Entry 6ZPQ (X-ray diffraction, 1.85 A resolution); this record covers chain A.

# Chain A
Protein: Angiotensin-converting enzyme
Organism: Homo sapiens
Notes: EC 3.2.1.-, 3.4.15.1
UniProtKB: P12821 (ACE_HUMAN); residues 1-628 here correspond to UniProt positions 30-657 (UniProt number = residue number + 29)
Chain sequence (629 residues; each row starts with the number of its first residue):
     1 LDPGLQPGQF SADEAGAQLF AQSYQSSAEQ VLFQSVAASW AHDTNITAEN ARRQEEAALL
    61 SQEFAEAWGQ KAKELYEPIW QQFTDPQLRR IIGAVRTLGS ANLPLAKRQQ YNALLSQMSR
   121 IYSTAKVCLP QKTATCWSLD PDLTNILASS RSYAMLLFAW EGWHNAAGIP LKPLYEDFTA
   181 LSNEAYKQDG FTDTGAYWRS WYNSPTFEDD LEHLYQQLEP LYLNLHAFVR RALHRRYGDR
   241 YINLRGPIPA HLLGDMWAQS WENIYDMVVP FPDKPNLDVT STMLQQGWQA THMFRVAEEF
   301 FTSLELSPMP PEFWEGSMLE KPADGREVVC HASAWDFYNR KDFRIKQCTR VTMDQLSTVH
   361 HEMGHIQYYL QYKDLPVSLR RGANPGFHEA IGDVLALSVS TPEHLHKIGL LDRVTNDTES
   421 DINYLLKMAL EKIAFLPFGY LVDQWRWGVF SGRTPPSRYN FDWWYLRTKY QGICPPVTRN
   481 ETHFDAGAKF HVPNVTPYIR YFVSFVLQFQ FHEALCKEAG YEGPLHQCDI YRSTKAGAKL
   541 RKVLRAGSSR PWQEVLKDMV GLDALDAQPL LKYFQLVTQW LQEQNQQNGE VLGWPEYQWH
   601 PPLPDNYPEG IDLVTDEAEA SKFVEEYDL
Unresolved in the structure: 132-134, 612-629
Disulfides: C128-C136, C330-C348, C516-C528
Covalent attachments: N-acetylglucosamine (NAG) linked to N45; glycan linked to N480
Construct notes: engineered mutation Q9 (Asn38 in P12821), Q25 (Asn54 in P12821), Q82 (Asn111 in P12821), Q117 (Asn146 in P12821), Q131 (Asn160 in P12821), Q289 (Asn318 in P12821), R545 (Gln574 in P12821), L576 (Pro605 in P12821); expression tag (629)
Ion coordination: Mg2+ near D354 (its only coordinating residue here); Zn2+: H361, H365, E389
Small-molecule neighbours:
  - bicine (BCN): Q259, E389, F435, K489, H491, Y498, Y501
  - boric acid (BO3), molecule 1: R199, E208, W447, S451
  - boric acid (BO3), molecule 2: R199, S200, S204, P205, T206, F207, E208
  - boric acid (BO3), molecule 3: P311, E312, E315
Curated features (UniProtKB/Swiss-Prot):
  - active site: E362 (Proton acceptor 1), H491 (Proton donor 1)
  - binding site (chloride): Y202, R500
  - binding site (Zn(2+)): H361, H365, E389
  - site: N494 (Not glycosylated)
  - glycosylation (N-linked (GlcNAc...) asparagine): N45, N416, N480
What the authors report for this chain:
  - Zn2+ coordination: H361, H365, E389
  - catalytic residues: E362
  - binding site for bicine: Q259, H331, K489, Y498
  - post-translational modification sites: N45, N416, N480
  - binding site for chloride ion: Y202, R500
  - contacts within the chain: E389-R500 (water-mediated contact)
  - conformationally variable residues (domain motion, side-chain flip): D354, H361, H365, N384 to D417, L507 to G547, W552 to D566
  - Mg2+ coordination: D354, E431

# Overview
Chain A binds 3 copies of boric acid and bicine. Covalently linked N-acetylglucosamine: at N45. UniProt lists
active-site residues E362 and H491, chloride-binding residues Y202 and R500 and 3 Zn2+-binding residues. The
paper reports the catalytic residue E362; a binding site for bicine at Q259, H331 and K489 among others.
Chain A is Angiotensin-converting enzyme (Homo sapiens); the structure, Crystal structure of the open
conformation of Angiotensin-1 converting enzyme N-domain, was determined by X-ray diffraction together with
6ZPT and 6ZPU from the same study.
